Entry 7XFL (electron microscopy, 2.80 A resolution); this record covers chains H and J of the 10 polymer chains in the assembly.

# Chain H
Protein: Histone H2B 1.1
Source organism: Xenopus laevis
Reference sequence: P02281 (H2B11_XENLA); residues -3 to 122 here correspond to UniProt positions 1-126 (UniProt number = residue number + 4)
Amino-acid sequence (126 residues; row label = number of the first residue in the row; numbers below 1 keep their minus sign (Met-3 is residue -3)):
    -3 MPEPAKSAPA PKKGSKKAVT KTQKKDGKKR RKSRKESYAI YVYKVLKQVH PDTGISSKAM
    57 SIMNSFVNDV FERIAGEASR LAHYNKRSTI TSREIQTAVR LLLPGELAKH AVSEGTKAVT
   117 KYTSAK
Unresolved in the structure: -3 to 30, 122

# Chain J
Molecule: 152-nt DNA strand
Source organism: Xenopus laevis
Sequence (152 nucleotides; numbered -74 to 77; the number before each row is that of its first residue; numbers below 1 keep their minus sign (DC-74 is residue -74)):
   -74 CCTGGAGAAT CCCGGTGCCG AGGCCGCTCA ATTGGTCGTA GACAGCTCTA GCACCGCTTA
   -14 AACGCACGTA CGCGCTGTCC CCCGCGTTTT AACCGCCAAG GGGATTACTC CCTAGTCTCC
    46 AGGCACGCGT CAGATATATA CATCCTGTGC AT
Unresolved in the structure: -74 to -73, 62-77

# Chain H / chain J interface
Residue-residue contacts (12; chain H residue first):
  Tyr39(H) with DG-53(J), hydrogen bond to the phosphate; DG-52(J), phosphate contact
  Gly50(H) with DG-53(J), phosphate contact
  Ile51(H) with DA-54(J), sugar contact; DG-53(J), hydrogen bond to the phosphate
  Ser52(H) with DA-54(J), phosphate contact
  Ser53(H) with DA-54(J), hydrogen bond to the phosphate
  Arg83(H) with DG-34(J), phosphate contact; DA-33(J), salt bridge to the phosphate
  Ser84(H) with DG-34(J), hydrogen bond to the phosphate
  Thr85(H) with DA-35(J), phosphate contact; DG-34(J), hydrogen bond to the phosphate
Also at the interface, not in a pair above, chain H (9 interface residues in all): Lys82

# Summary
9 residues of chain H and 6 residues of chain J are in contact, with 5 hydrogen bonds and 1 salt bridge. Among
the polar pairs are Tyr39(H)-DG-53(J), Ile51(H)-DG-53(J) and Ser53(H)-DA-54(J).
Chain H is Histone H2B 1.1 and chain J is a 152-nt DNA strand, both from Xenopus laevis; the structure,
Structure of nucleosome-AAG complex (A-53I, free state), was determined by electron microscopy, deposited
together with 7XFC, 7XFH, 7XFI, 7XFJ, 7XFM and 7XFN.
